2AEL - chain A; structure by X-ray diffraction, 2.50 A resolution.

Chain A:
Molecule: Trichodiene synthase
Organism: Fusarium sporotrichioides
Notes: EC 4.2.3.6
UniProtKB: P13513 (TRI5_FUSSP); residue numbers follow UniProt; this construct covers 1-374
Amino-acid sequence (374 residues; row label = number of the first residue in the row):
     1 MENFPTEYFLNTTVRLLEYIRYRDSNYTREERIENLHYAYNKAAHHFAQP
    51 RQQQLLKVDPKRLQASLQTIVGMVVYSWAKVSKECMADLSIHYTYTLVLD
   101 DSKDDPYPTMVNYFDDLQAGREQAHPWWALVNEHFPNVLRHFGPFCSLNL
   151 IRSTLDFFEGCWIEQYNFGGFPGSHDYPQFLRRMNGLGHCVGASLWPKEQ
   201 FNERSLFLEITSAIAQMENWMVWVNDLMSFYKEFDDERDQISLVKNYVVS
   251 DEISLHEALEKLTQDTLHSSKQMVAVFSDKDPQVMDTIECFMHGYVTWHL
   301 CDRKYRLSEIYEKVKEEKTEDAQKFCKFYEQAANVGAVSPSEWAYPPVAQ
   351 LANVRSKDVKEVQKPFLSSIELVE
Unresolved in the structure: 1-2, 355-374
Sequence notes: engineered mutation K304 (Arg in P13513)
UniProt features mapped onto this chain:
  - region: D100 to D104 (Aspartate-rich domain)
  - binding site (Mg(2+)): D100, E164, N225, S229, E233, D239, I241
  - mutagenesis: D100 (D100E: Does not significantly perturb the overall structure of trichodiene synthase but leads to an increased KM, a reduction in kcat, as well as to the production of anomalous sesquiterpene products ...), D101 (D101E: Leads to an increased KM for Mg(2+), a reduction in kcat, as well as to the production of anomalous sesquiterpene products in addition to trichodiene when incubated with farnesyl diphosphate), D104 (D104E: Does not significantly affect the KM and kcat for farnesyl diphosphate), C146 (C146F: Leads to the loss of activity), C190 (C190F: Increases the KM for farnesyl diphosphate by about 1.3-fold and reduces the kcat by about 2000-fold), N225 (N225D: Increases the KM for farnesyl diphosphate by about 6-fold and reduces the kcat by about 28-fold. Leads to complete loss of activity; when associated with S-229), S229 (S229T: Increases the KM for farnesyl diphosphate by about 77-fold and reduces the kcat by about 9-fold. Leads to complete loss of activity; when associated with D-225), Y295 (Y295F: Does not affect the catalytic activity), Y305 (Y305F: Does not cause large changes in the overall structure but increases the KM for farnesyl diphosphate by about 7-fold ...)
From the paper describing this entry:
  - binding site for pyrophosphate: R182, K304
  - mutagenesis - R304K (5,000-fold): decreased catalytic activity (citing earlier work)

Summary:
Curated annotation (UniProt) lists 7 Mg2+-binding residues and 9 mutagenesis sites. From the paper: a binding
site for pyrophosphate at R182 and K304; R304K reduces catalytic activity.
Chain A is Trichodiene synthase (Fusarium sporotrichioides); the structure, R304K Trichodiene Synthase:
Complex With Mg, Pyrophosphate, and (4R)-7-Azabisabolene, was determined by X-ray diffraction (same
publication as 2AEK and 2AET).
